PDB entry 5BMU | X-ray diffraction, 2.60 A resolution | chains A and B

# Chain A
Molecule: Eukaryotic translation elongation factor 1 epsilon-1
From: Homo sapiens
Reference sequence: O43324 (MCA3_HUMAN); numbering as in UniProt (aligned over 1-169)
Chain sequence (171 residues; row label = number of the first residue in the row; numbers below 1 keep their minus sign (Gly-1 is residue -1)):
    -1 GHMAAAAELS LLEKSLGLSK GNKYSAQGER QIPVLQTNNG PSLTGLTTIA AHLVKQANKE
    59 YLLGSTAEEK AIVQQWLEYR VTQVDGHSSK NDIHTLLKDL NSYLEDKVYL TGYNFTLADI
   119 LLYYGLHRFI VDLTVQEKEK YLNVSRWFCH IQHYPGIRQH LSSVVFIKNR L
Disordered / not traced: -1, 84-86, 168-169
Differences from the reference sequence: expression tag (-1 to 0)
Swiss-Prot annotation at these positions:
  - region: Lys57 to Ser63 (Linker)
  - modified residue: Ala2 (N-acetylalanine), Lys138 (N6-acetyllysine)
  - mutagenesis: Ala69 (A69R: Disrupts interaction with MARS1), Gln73 (Q73R: Disrupts interaction with MARS1), Arg144 (R144A: Disrupts interaction with EPRS1)

# Chain B
Molecule: Glutamate--tRNA ligase
From: Homo sapiens
Notes: EC 6.1.1.17; fragment: EPRS GST-like domain
Reference sequence: P07814 (SYEP_HUMAN); residue numbers follow UniProt; this construct covers 1-175
Chain sequence (175 residues; numbered 1 to 175; the number before each row is that of its first residue):
     1 MATLSLTVNS GDPPLGALLA VEHVKDDVSI SVEEGKENIL HVSENVIFTD VNSILRYLAR
    61 VATTAGLYGS NLMEHTEIDH WLEFSATKLS SSDSFTSTIN ELNHSLSLRT YLVGNSLSLA
   121 DLSVWATLKG NAAWQEQLKQ KKAPVHVKRW FGFLEAQQAF QSVGTKWDVS TTKAR
Disordered / not traced: 1-2, 169-175
Differences from the reference sequence: engineered mutation Ser92 (Cys in P07814), Ser105 (Cys in P07814), Ser123 (Cys in P07814)

# Interface between chain A and chain B
Residue-residue contacts (25):
  Glu103(A) - Val145(B)
  Val106(A) - Thr110(B)
  Val106(A) - Phe153(B)  hydrophobic
  Tyr107(A) - Phe153(B)  hydrophobic
  Tyr111(A) - Gly152(B)
  Tyr111(A) - Phe153(B)
  Tyr111(A) - Ala156(B)  hydrophobic
  Leu140(A) - Ser107(B)
  Leu140(A) - Leu108(B)  hydrophobic
  Leu140(A) - His146(B)
  Asn141(A) - His146(B)
  Arg144(A) - Ser107(B)
  Arg144(A) - Leu108(B)
  Arg144(A) - Arg109(B)
  Arg144(A) - Arg149(B)
  His148(A) - Thr110(B)  hydrogen bond
  His151(A) - Asn115(B)
  Phe164(A) - Leu108(B)  hydrophobic
  Ile165(A) - Leu108(B)
  Lys166(A) - Glu77(B)  salt bridge
  Lys166(A) - Arg109(B)
  Asn167(A) - His104(B)
  Asn167(A) - Ser105(B)
  Asn167(A) - Ser107(B)
  Asn167(A) - Leu108(B)
Interface residues without a listed pair, chain A (16 interface residues in all): Asp104, Lys105, Ser143
Interface residues without a listed pair, chain B (16 interface residues in all): Leu106, Tyr111
The authors on this interface:
  - residue pairs: Arg144(A)-Arg149(B)
  - interface residues, chain A: Val106(A), Tyr107(A), Tyr111(A), Leu140(A), Phe164(A)
  - hot spots on chain A (mutagenesis) - R144A: abolished binding to Glutamate--tRNA ligase (chain B)
  - interface residues, chain B: Leu108(B), Tyr111(B), His146(B), Phe153(B)
  - hot spots on chain B (mutagenesis) - R149A: abolished binding to Eukaryotic translation elongation factor 1 epsilon-1 (chain A)

# In short
The chain A/chain B interface involves 16 residues from each chain; the contacts include 1 hydrogen bond and 1
salt bridge. Polar pairs include Lys166(A)-Glu77(B) and His148(A)-Thr110(B). The authors report a contact
between Arg144(A) and Arg149(B). The paper reports that R144A of chain A abolishes binding to Glutamate--tRNA
ligase (chain B); interface residues Val106(A), Tyr107(A) and Leu108(B) among others.
Here chain A is Eukaryotic translation elongation factor 1 epsilon-1 and chain B is Glutamate--tRNA ligase,
both from Homo sapiens. Entry 5BMU (The crystal structure of the GST-like domains complex of AIMP3-EPRS mutant
C92SC105SC123S) was determined by X-ray diffraction.
